Entry 6CO1 (X-ray diffraction, 2.18 A resolution); this record covers chains A and B of the 3 polymer chains in the assembly.

# Chain A (and B)
Name: Tudor-interacting repair regulator protein
Organism: Homo sapiens
Notes: chain B of this document is another copy of the same molecule, construct and numbering; everything in this record applies to it too
UniProt: Q9BRJ7 (TIRR_HUMAN); numbering as in UniProt (aligned over 6-211)
Sequence (207 residues; numbered 5 to 211; the number before each row is that of its first residue):
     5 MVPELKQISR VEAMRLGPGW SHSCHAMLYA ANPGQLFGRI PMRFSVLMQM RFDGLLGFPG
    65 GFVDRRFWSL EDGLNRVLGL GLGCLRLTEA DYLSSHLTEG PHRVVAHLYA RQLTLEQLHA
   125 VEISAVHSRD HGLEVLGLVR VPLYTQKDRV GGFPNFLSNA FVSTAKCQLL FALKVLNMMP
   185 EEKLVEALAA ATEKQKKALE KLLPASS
Unresolved in the structure: 5, 207-211 (chain B: 5, 206-211)
Sequence notes: initiating methionine (5)
Swiss-Prot annotation at these positions:
  - site: Lys-10 (Required for interaction with TP53BP1)
  - cross-link (Glycyl lysine isopeptide (Lys-Gly)): Lys-10 (interchain with G-Cter in ubiquitin), Lys-151 (interchain with G-Cter in ubiquitin)
  - mutagenesis: Lys-10 (K10E: Abolishes interaction with TP53BP1), Lys-151 (K151E: Still able to interact with TP53BP1)

# Interface between chain A and chain B
Pairs across the interface (76; chain A residue first):
  Leu-40(A) with Phe-56(B), hydrophobic; Leu-137(B)
  Phe-41(A) with Phe-56(B), hydrophobic; Glu-138(B)
  Met-46(A) with Gly-136(B); Leu-137(B), hydrophobic
  Met-54(A) with Val-143(B), hydrophobic; Phe-160(B), hydrophobic; Asn-163(B)
  Phe-56(A) with Phe-41(B), hydrophobic; Pro-146(B); Tyr-148(B), hydrogen bond (backbone-side chain); Gln-150(B); Gly-156(B)
  Asp-57(A) with Gln-150(B); Gly-155(B); Gly-156(B), hydrogen bond (backbone-backbone); Asn-159(B), hydrogen bond (backbone-side chain)
  Gly-58(A) with Gly-156(B); Asn-159(B); Phe-160(B); Asn-163(B), hydrogen bond (backbone-side chain)
  Leu-59(A) with Asn-159(B)
  His-123(A) with Val-130(B), hydrogen bond (side chain-backbone); His-135(B)
  Glu-126(A) with His-135(B), salt bridge
  Ile-127(A) with Val-130(B), hydrophobic; His-131(B)
  Val-130(A) with His-123(B), hydrogen bond (backbone-side chain); Val-130(B), hydrophobic
  His-131(A) with Ile-127(B)
  His-135(A) with His-123(B); Glu-126(B), salt bridge
  Gly-136(A) with Met-46(B); Arg-144(B)
  Leu-137(A) with Leu-40(B)
  Leu-140(A) with Leu-142(B); Val-143(B); Arg-144(B), hydrogen bond (backbone-backbone); Pro-146(B), hydrophobic
  Gly-141(A) with Leu-142(B)
  Leu-142(A) with Leu-140(B); Gly-141(B); Leu-142(B)
  Val-143(A) with Met-54(B), hydrophobic; Leu-140(B); Val-143(B), hydrophobic
  Arg-144(A) with His-135(B); Gly-136(B); Leu-140(B), hydrogen bond (backbone-backbone)
  Pro-146(A) with Phe-56(B); Leu-140(B)
  Tyr-148(A) with Phe-56(B), hydrogen bond (side chain-backbone)
  Gln-150(A) with Phe-56(B); Asp-57(B)
  Gly-155(A) with Asp-57(B)
  Gly-156(A) with Phe-56(B); Asp-57(B), hydrogen bond (backbone-backbone); Gly-58(B)
  Asn-159(A) with Asp-57(B), hydrogen bond (side chain-backbone); Gly-58(B); Leu-59(B)
  Phe-160(A) with Met-54(B), hydrophobic; Gly-58(B)
  Ser-162(A) with Ala-164(B)
  Asn-163(A) with Met-54(B); Gly-58(B), hydrogen bond (side chain-backbone); Asn-163(B); Ala-164(B), hydrogen bond (side chain-backbone)
  Ala-164(A) with Ser-162(B); Asn-163(B), hydrogen bond (backbone-side chain); Lys-198(B)
  Lys-200(A) with Leu-203(B)
  Leu-203(A) with Gln-199(B); Lys-200(B); Leu-203(B), hydrophobic
Interface residues without a listed pair, chain A (39 interface residues in all): Gln-39, Leu-60, Glu-138, Lys-198, Gln-199, Leu-206
Interface residues without a listed pair, chain B (39 interface residues in all): Leu-60, Val-154, Thr-196

# Summary
The chain A/chain B interface involves 39 residues from each chain; the contacts include 14 hydrogen bonds and
2 salt bridges. Polar pairs include Glu-126(A)/His-135(B), Phe-56(A)/Tyr-148(B) and Asp-57(A)/Asn-159(B).
UniProt lists 2 mutagenesis sites on chain A.
Both chains are Tudor-interacting repair regulator protein (Homo sapiens). Entry 6CO1 (Structure of human TIRR
in complex with 53BP1 Tudor domains) was determined by X-ray diffraction together with 6CO2 and 6D0L from the
same study.
